2DPD - chains A and B of the 4 polymer chains in the assembly; structure by X-ray diffraction, 3.17 A resolution.

[Chain A (and B)]
Name: Replication termination protein
From: Bacillus subtilis
Notes: chain B of this document is another copy of the same molecule, construct and numbering; everything in this record applies to it too
UniProt: P68732 (RTP_BACSU); residues 1-122 here = UniProt positions 1-122
Chain sequence (122 residues; numbered 1 to 122; the number before each row is that of its first residue):
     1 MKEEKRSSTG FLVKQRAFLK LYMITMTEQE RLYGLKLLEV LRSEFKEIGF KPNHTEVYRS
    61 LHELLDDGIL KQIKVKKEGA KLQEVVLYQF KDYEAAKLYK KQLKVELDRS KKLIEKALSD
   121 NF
Not modelled in the structure: 1-7 (chain B: 1-5)
Construct notes: engineered mutation Ser110 (Cys in P68732)

[Chain A / chain B interface]
Residue-residue contacts - 80 pairs, chain A then chain B:
  Thr9(A) - Gln15(B)
  Thr9(A) - Phe50(B)
  Thr9(A) - Lys51(B)  hydrogen bond (backbone-backbone)
  Gly10(A) - Gly49(B)
  Gly10(A) - Phe50(B)
  Phe11(A) - Val13(B)
  Phe11(A) - Gln15(B)
  Phe11(A) - Phe18(B)  hydrophobic
  Phe11(A) - Phe50(B)  hydrophobic
  Leu12(A) - Val13(B)  hydrophobic
  Val13(A) - Phe11(B)
  Val13(A) - Leu12(B)  hydrophobic
  Gln15(A) - Thr9(B)
  Gln15(A) - Phe11(B)
  Phe18(A) - Phe11(B)  hydrophobic
  Phe18(A) - Ala117(B)  hydrophobic
  Leu21(A) - Asn121(B)  hydrogen bond (backbone-side chain)
  Leu21(A) - Phe122(B)  hydrophobic
  Tyr22(A) - Lys116(B)
  Tyr22(A) - Ala117(B)
  Tyr22(A) - Asp120(B)  hydrogen bond
  Tyr22(A) - Asn121(B)
  Thr25(A) - Asn121(B)  hydrogen bond
  Glu44(A) - Lys116(B)  salt bridge
  Glu44(A) - Asp120(B)
  Phe45(A) - Leu113(B)  hydrophobic
  Phe45(A) - Lys116(B)
  Ile48(A) - Arg109(B)  hydrogen bond (backbone-side chain)
  Ile48(A) - Lys112(B)
  Ile48(A) - Leu113(B)  hydrophobic
  Gly49(A) - Gly10(B)
  Gly49(A) - Arg109(B)
  Phe50(A) - Thr9(B)
  Phe50(A) - Gly10(B)
  Phe50(A) - Phe11(B)  hydrophobic
  Phe50(A) - Arg109(B)
  Phe50(A) - Leu113(B)  hydrophobic
  Lys51(A) - Ser7(B)
  Lys51(A) - Thr9(B)  hydrogen bond (backbone-backbone)
  Lys100(A) - Asn121(B)  hydrogen bond (side chain-backbone)
  Lys100(A) - Phe122(B)
  Lys104(A) - Leu118(B)
  Lys104(A) - Phe122(B)
  Leu107(A) - Ile114(B)
  Leu107(A) - Ala117(B)  hydrophobic
  Leu107(A) - Leu118(B)  hydrophobic
  Asp108(A) - Leu118(B)
  Arg109(A) - Ile48(B)  hydrogen bond (side chain-backbone)
  Arg109(A) - Gly49(B)
  Arg109(A) - Phe50(B)
  Ser110(A) - Ile114(B)
  Lys111(A) - Ile114(B)
  Lys111(A) - Glu115(B)  salt bridge
  Lys112(A) - Ile48(B)
  Leu113(A) - Phe45(B)  hydrophobic
  Leu113(A) - Ile48(B)  hydrophobic
  Leu113(A) - Phe50(B)  hydrophobic
  Ile114(A) - Leu107(B)
  Ile114(A) - Ser110(B)
  Ile114(A) - Lys111(B)
  Glu115(A) - Lys111(B)  salt bridge
  Glu115(A) - Glu115(B)
  Lys116(A) - Tyr22(B)
  Lys116(A) - Glu44(B)  salt bridge
  Lys116(A) - Phe45(B)
  Ala117(A) - Phe18(B)  hydrophobic
  Ala117(A) - Tyr22(B)
  Ala117(A) - Leu107(B)  hydrophobic
  Leu118(A) - Lys104(B)
  Leu118(A) - Leu107(B)  hydrophobic
  Leu118(A) - Asp108(B)
  Asp120(A) - Tyr22(B)  hydrogen bond
  Asp120(A) - Glu44(B)
  Asn121(A) - Leu21(B)  hydrogen bond (side chain-backbone)
  Asn121(A) - Tyr22(B)
  Asn121(A) - Thr25(B)  hydrogen bond
  Asn121(A) - Lys100(B)  hydrogen bond (backbone-side chain)
  Phe122(A) - Leu21(B)  hydrophobic
  Phe122(A) - Lys100(B)
  Phe122(A) - Lys104(B)
Also at the interface, not in a pair above, chain A (37 interface residues in all): Lys14, Pro52, Asn53, Leu103
Also at the interface, not in a pair above, chain B (38 interface residues in all): Lys14, Pro52, Asn53, Leu103

[Overview]
37 residues of chain A face 38 of chain B across their interface, with 12 hydrogen bonds and 4 salt bridges.
Polar pairs include Glu44(A)-Lys116(B), Lys111(A)-Glu115(B) and Leu21(A)-Asn121(B).
Chain A and chain B are both Replication termination protein (Bacillus subtilis); the structure, Crystal
structure of the Replication Termination Protein in complex with a pseudosymmetric B-site, was determined by
X-ray diffraction.
